Entry 6RUF (X-ray diffraction, 2.00 A resolution); this record covers chains C and D of the 4 polymer chains in the assembly.

[Chain C (and D)]
Molecule: L-asparaginase
Organism: Wolinella succinogenes (strain ATCC 29543 / DSM 1740 / LMG 7466 / NCTC 11488 / FDC 602W)
Notes: EC 3.5.1.1; chain D of this document is another copy of the same molecule, construct and numbering; everything in this record applies to it too
Reference sequence: P50286 (ASPG_WOLSU); residues 3-330 here = UniProt positions 3-330
Amino-acid sequence (328 residues; each row starts with the number of its first residue):
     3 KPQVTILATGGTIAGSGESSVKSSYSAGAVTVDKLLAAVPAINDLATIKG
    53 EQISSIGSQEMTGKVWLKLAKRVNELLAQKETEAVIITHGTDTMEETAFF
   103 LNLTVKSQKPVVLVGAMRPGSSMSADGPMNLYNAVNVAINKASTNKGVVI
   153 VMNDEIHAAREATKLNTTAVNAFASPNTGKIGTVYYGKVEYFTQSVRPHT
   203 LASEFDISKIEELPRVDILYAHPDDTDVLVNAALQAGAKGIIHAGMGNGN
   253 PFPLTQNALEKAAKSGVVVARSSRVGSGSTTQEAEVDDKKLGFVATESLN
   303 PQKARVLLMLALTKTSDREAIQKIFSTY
Disordered / not traced: 17-27 (chain D: 19-27)
Sequence notes: conflict P121 (Ser in P50286)
Swiss-Prot annotation at these positions:
  - active site: T14 (O-isoaspartyl threonine intermediate)
  - binding site (substrate): T93, D94
Small-molecule neighbours: glutamic acid (GLU): G59, S60, Q61, H91, G92, T93, D94, A118

[How chain C and chain D interact]
Contacting residue pairs (111; chain C residue first):
  Q61(C) - M248(D)
  Q61(C) - N252(D)
  Q61(C) - P253(D)
  Q61(C) - F254(D)
  Q61(C) - E287(D)  hydrogen bond
  E62(C) - F254(D)
  M63(C) - P225(D)
  M63(C) - D226(D)  hydrogen bond (backbone-backbone)
  M63(C) - F254(D)
  T64(C) - D226(D)
  T64(C) - F254(D)
  G65(C) - D226(D)  hydrogen bond (backbone-side chain)
  W68(C) - P225(D)  hydrophobic
  D94(C) - M248(D)
  D94(C) - G249(D)
  D94(C) - N252(D)  hydrogen bond
  D94(C) - R276(D)  hydrogen bond (backbone-side chain)
  T95(C) - P225(D)
  T95(C) - M248(D)
  E98(C) - H224(D)
  E98(C) - P225(D)
  E98(C) - R276(D)  salt bridge
  K166(C) - G249(D)
  K166(C) - V277(D)
  L167(C) - V277(D)
  L167(C) - G278(D)
  L167(C) - S279(D)  hydrogen bond (backbone-side chain)
  N168(C) - V277(D)
  N168(C) - S279(D)  hydrogen bond
  N168(C) - G280(D)
  T169(C) - G249(D)
  T169(C) - N250(D)
  T169(C) - S275(D)
  T169(C) - V277(D)
  T169(C) - S279(D)  hydrogen bond (backbone-backbone)
  T169(C) - G280(D)
  T169(C) - S281(D)  hydrogen bond (side chain-backbone)
  T170(C) - N250(D)
  R217(C) - T228(D)  hydrogen bond
  R217(C) - V230(D)
  V218(C) - H224(D)
  D219(C) - T228(D)
  I220(C) - Y222(D)  hydrophobic
  I220(C) - H224(D)
  Y222(C) - I220(D)  hydrophobic
  Y222(C) - Y222(D)  hydrophobic
  Y222(C) - A246(D)  hydrophobic
  Y222(C) - P303(D)
  Y222(C) - Q304(D)  hydrogen bond
  H224(C) - E98(D)
  H224(C) - V218(D)
  H224(C) - I220(D)
  H224(C) - R307(D)  hydrogen bond
  P225(C) - M63(D)
  P225(C) - W68(D)  hydrophobic
  P225(C) - T95(D)
  P225(C) - E98(D)
  P225(C) - R307(D)  hydrogen bond (backbone-side chain)
  D226(C) - M63(D)  hydrogen bond (backbone-backbone)
  D226(C) - T64(D)
  D226(C) - G65(D)  hydrogen bond (side chain-backbone)
  D226(C) - R307(D)
  T228(C) - R217(D)  hydrogen bond
  T228(C) - D219(D)
  V230(C) - R217(D)
  V230(C) - A234(D)
  L231(C) - L231(D)
  L231(C) - A234(D)  hydrophobic
  A234(C) - V230(D)
  A234(C) - A234(D)  hydrophobic
  A238(C) - V230(D)  hydrophobic
  M248(C) - Q61(D)
  M248(C) - D94(D)
  M248(C) - T95(D)
  G249(C) - D94(D)
  G249(C) - K166(D)
  G249(C) - T169(D)
  N250(C) - T169(D)
  N250(C) - T170(D)
  N252(C) - Q61(D)
  N252(C) - D94(D)  hydrogen bond
  P253(C) - Q61(D)
  F254(C) - Q61(D)
  F254(C) - E62(D)
  F254(C) - M63(D)
  F254(C) - T64(D)
  P255(C) - E62(D)
  S275(C) - T169(D)
  R276(C) - D94(D)  hydrogen bond (side chain-backbone)
  R276(C) - T95(D)
  R276(C) - E98(D)  salt bridge
  R276(C) - Q304(D)
  V277(C) - K166(D)
  V277(C) - L167(D)
  V277(C) - N168(D)
  V277(C) - T169(D)
  G278(C) - L167(D)
  S279(C) - L167(D)  hydrogen bond (side chain-backbone)
  S279(C) - N168(D)  hydrogen bond
  S279(C) - T169(D)  hydrogen bond (backbone-backbone)
  G280(C) - N168(D)
  G280(C) - T169(D)
  S281(C) - T169(D)  hydrogen bond (backbone-side chain)
  S281(C) - T170(D)
  E287(C) - Q61(D)  hydrogen bond
  P303(C) - Y222(D)
  Q304(C) - Y222(D)  hydrogen bond
  Q304(C) - R276(D)
  R307(C) - H224(D)  hydrogen bond
  R307(C) - P225(D)  hydrogen bond (side chain-backbone)
  R307(C) - D226(D)
Also at the interface, not in a pair above, chain C (50 interface residues in all): E97, L221, A235, A246, T282
Also at the interface, not in a pair above, chain D (51 interface residues in all): E97, L221, A235, A238, P255, T282, T283

[Summary]
The interface between chain C and chain D involves 50 residues on one side and 51 on the other; the contacts
include 26 hydrogen bonds and 2 salt bridges. Polar contacts include E98(C)-R276(D), Q61(C)-E287(D) and
G65(C)-D226(D). Ligands of chain C: glutamic acid.
Both chains are L-asparaginase (Wolinella succinogenes (strain ATCC 29543 / DSM 1740 / LMG 7466 / NCTC 11488 /
FDC 602W)). Entry 6RUF (Wolinella succinogenes L-asparaginase mutant V23Q,K24T with L-Glu) was determined by
X-ray diffraction, deposited together with 6RUD and 6RUE.
